PDB entry 6ER3 | X-ray diffraction, 1.37 A resolution | chains A and B

Chain A (and B):
Protein: BNR/Asp-box repeat protein
From: Ruminococcus gnavus ATCC 29149
Notes: chain B of this document is another copy of the same molecule, construct and numbering; everything in this record applies to it too
Reference sequence: A7B557 (A7B557_RUMGN); residues 9-196 here correspond to UniProt positions 50-237 (UniProt number = residue number + 41)
Chain sequence (190 residues; row label = number of the first residue in the row):
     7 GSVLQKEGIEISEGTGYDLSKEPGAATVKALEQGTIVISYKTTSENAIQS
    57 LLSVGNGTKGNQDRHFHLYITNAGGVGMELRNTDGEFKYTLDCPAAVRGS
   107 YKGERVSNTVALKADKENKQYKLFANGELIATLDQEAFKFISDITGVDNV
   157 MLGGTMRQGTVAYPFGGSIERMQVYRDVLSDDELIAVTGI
Disordered / not traced: 107-111, 196 (chain B: 106-110)
Sequence notes: expression tag (7-8); conflict Ile196 (Lys237 in A7B557)
From the paper describing this entry:
  - binding site for N-acetyl-alpha-neuraminic acid: Ile54, Tyr75, Glu85, Arg87, Lys94, Arg163, Tyr169
  - mutagenesis - R87A, R87A/R163A, R163A: abolished binding to 3'SL
  - mutagenesis - R87A, R87A/R163A, R163A: abolished binding to 6'SL
  - mutagenesis - I54A: unchanged binding to 3'SL
  - mutagenesis - I54A (Kd 1.37 mM): unchanged binding to 6'SL

Chain A / chain B interface:
Contacting residue pairs (32; chain A residue first):
  Glu92(A) - Pro100(B)
  Lys94(A) - Asp98(B)
  Tyr95(A) - Asp98(B)
  Tyr95(A) - Pro100(B)
  Thr96(A) - Thr96(B)  hydrogen bond
  Leu97(A) - Leu139(B)  hydrophobic
  Asp98(A) - Lys94(B)
  Asp98(A) - Tyr95(B)
  Asp98(A) - Gln141(B)
  Cys99(A) - Gln141(B)
  Pro100(A) - Glu92(B)
  Pro100(A) - Tyr95(B)
  Glu134(A) - Glu142(B)
  Leu135(A) - Glu142(B)
  Ile136(A) - Gln141(B)
  Ile136(A) - Glu142(B)  hydrogen bond (backbone-backbone)
  Ala137(A) - Asp140(B)
  Ala137(A) - Gln141(B)
  Thr138(A) - Thr138(B)
  Thr138(A) - Leu139(B)
  Thr138(A) - Asp140(B)  hydrogen bond (backbone-backbone)
  Leu139(A) - Leu97(B)  hydrophobic
  Leu139(A) - Thr138(B)
  Asp140(A) - Ala137(B)
  Asp140(A) - Thr138(B)  hydrogen bond (backbone-backbone)
  Gln141(A) - Asp98(B)
  Gln141(A) - Cys99(B)
  Gln141(A) - Ile136(B)
  Gln141(A) - Ala137(B)
  Glu142(A) - Glu134(B)
  Glu142(A) - Leu135(B)
  Glu142(A) - Ile136(B)  hydrogen bond (backbone-backbone)
Also at the interface, not in a pair above, chain A (20 interface residues in all): Ala79, Gly91, Phe93
Also at the interface, not in a pair above, chain B (20 interface residues in all): Ala79, Gly91, Phe93

Overview:
Chain A and chain B each contribute 20 residues to their interface; the contacts include 5 hydrogen bonds.
Polar pairs include Thr96(A)-Thr96(B), Ile136(A)-Glu142(B) and Thr138(A)-Asp140(B). From the paper: a binding
site for N-acetyl-alpha-neuraminic acid at Ile54(A), Tyr75(A) and Glu85(A) among others; R87A, R87A/R163A and
R163A of chain A abolish binding to 3'SL.
Chain A and chain B are both BNR/Asp-box repeat protein (Ruminococcus gnavus ATCC 29149); the structure,
Ruminococcus gnavus IT-sialidase CBM40 bound to alpha2,3 sialyllactose, was determined by X-ray diffraction
(same publication as 6ER2 and 6ER4).
